Entry 1JWA (X-ray diffraction, 2.90 A resolution); this record covers chains B and D.

Chain B:
Molecule: Molybdopterin biosynthesis moeb protein
Source organism: Escherichia coli
Reference sequence: P12282 (MOEB_ECOLI); numbering as in UniProt (aligned over 1-249)
Sequence (249 residues; numbered 1 to 249; the number before each row is that of its first residue):
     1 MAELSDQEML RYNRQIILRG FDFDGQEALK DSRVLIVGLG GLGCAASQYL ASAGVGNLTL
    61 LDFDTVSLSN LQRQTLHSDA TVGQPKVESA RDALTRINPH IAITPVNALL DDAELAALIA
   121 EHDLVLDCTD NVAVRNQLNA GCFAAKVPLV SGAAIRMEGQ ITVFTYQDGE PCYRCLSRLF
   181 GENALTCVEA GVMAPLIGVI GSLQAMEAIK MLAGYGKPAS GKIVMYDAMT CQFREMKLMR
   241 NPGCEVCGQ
Unresolved in the structure: 1, 167-188, 241-249
Swiss-Prot annotation at these positions:
  - binding site (ATP): G41, D62, S69 to R73, K86, D130, N131
  - binding site (Zn(2+)): C172, C175, C244, C247
Small-molecule neighbours: ATP (adenosine-5'-triphosphate): R14, V37, G38, L39, G40, G41, L42, L61, D62, F63, D64, S69, N70, R73, Q74, K86, L109, C128, T129, D130, N131, V134
What the authors report for this chain:
  - self-association interface (contacts with another copy of this molecule): R14
  - catalytic residues: R14 (proposed by the authors, not directly observed)

Chain D:
Molecule: Molybdopterin [mpt] converting factor, subunit 1
Source organism: Escherichia coli
Reference sequence: P30748 (MOAD_ECOLI); residue numbers follow UniProt; this construct covers 1-81
Sequence (81 residues; row label = number of the first residue in the row):
     1 MIKVLFFAQV RELVGTDATE VAADFPTVEA LRQHMAAQSD RWALALEDGK LLAAVNQTLV
    61 SFDHPLTDGD EVAFFPPVTG G
Swiss-Prot annotation at these positions:
  - modified residue: G81 (1-thioglycine)
  - cross-link: G81 (Glycyl lysine isopeptide (Gly-Lys) (interchain with K-119 in MoaE))

Interface between chain B and chain D:
Contacting residue pairs (41):
  G41(B) with G81(D)
  L42(B) with G80(D); G81(D), hydrogen bond (backbone-backbone)
  G43(B) with G81(D)
  C128(B) with G81(D)
  T129(B) with G80(D); G81(D)
  D130(B) with T79(D), hydrogen bond (backbone-side chain); G80(D)
  R135(B) with T79(D); G80(D), hydrogen bond (side chain-backbone)
  A153(B) with V78(D); T79(D); G80(D)
  A154(B) with V78(D); G80(D), hydrogen bond (backbone-backbone); G81(D)
  I155(B) with V78(D); T79(D)
  R156(B) with Q9(D)
  E158(B) with A8(D); P76(D); V78(D)
  Q160(B) with P76(D); V78(D)
  I223(B) with L59(D), hydrophobic
  M225(B) with F7(D), hydrophobic
  D227(B) with A8(D), hydrogen bond (side chain-backbone); R11(D), salt bridge
  M229(B) with R11(D); E12(D)
  T230(B) with R11(D)
  Q232(B) with R11(D)
  R234(B) with F7(D)
  M236(B) with A54(D), hydrophobic; Q57(D); F75(D), hydrophobic
  K237(B) with Q57(D), hydrogen bond (backbone-backbone); T58(D); L59(D), hydrogen bond (backbone-backbone)
  L238(B) with L59(D), hydrophobic
Also at the interface, not in a pair above, chain B (28 interface residues in all): G40, G152, I197, E235, M239

Overview:
28 residues of chain B face 15 of chain D across their interface; the contacts include 7 hydrogen bonds and 1
salt bridge. Among the polar pairs are D227(B)-R11(D), D130(B)-T79(D) and R135(B)-G80(D). ATP is bound between
chain B and chain D. From the paper: the catalytic residue R14(B); a self-association interface involving
R14(B).
Chain B is Molybdopterin biosynthesis moeb protein and chain D is Molybdopterin [mpt] converting factor,
subunit 1, both from Escherichia coli; the structure, Structure of the ATP-bound MoeB-MoaD Protein Complex,
was determined by X-ray diffraction together with 1JW9 and 1JWB from the same study.
